Entry 8HSR (electron microscopy, 4.00 A resolution); this record covers chains C and D of the 14 polymer chains in the assembly.

Chain C (and D):
Name: Transcription termination factor Rho
Source organism: Thermus thermophilus HB8
Notes: chain D of this document is another copy of the same molecule, construct and numbering; everything in this record applies to it too
UniProtKB: Q5SJE9 (Q5SJE9_THET8); numbering as in UniProt (aligned over 1-426)
Amino-acid sequence (428 residues; numbered -1 to 426; the number before each row is that of its first residue; numbers below 1 keep their minus sign (Gly-1 is residue -1)):
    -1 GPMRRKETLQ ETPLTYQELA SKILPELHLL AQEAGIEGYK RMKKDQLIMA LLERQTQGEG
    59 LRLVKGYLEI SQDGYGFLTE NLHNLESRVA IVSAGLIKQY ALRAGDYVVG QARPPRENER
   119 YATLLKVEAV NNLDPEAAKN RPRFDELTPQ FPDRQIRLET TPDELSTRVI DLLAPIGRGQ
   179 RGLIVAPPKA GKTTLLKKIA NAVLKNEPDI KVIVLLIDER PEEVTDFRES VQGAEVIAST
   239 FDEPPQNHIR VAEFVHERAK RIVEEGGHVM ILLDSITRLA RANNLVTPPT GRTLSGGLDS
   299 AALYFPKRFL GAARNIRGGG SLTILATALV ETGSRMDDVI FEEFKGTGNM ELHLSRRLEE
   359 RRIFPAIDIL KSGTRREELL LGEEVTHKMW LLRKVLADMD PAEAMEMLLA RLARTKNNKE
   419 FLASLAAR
Not modelled in the structure: -1 to 59 (chain D: -1 to 59, 421-426)
Differences from the reference sequence: expression tag (-1 to 0)
Ion coordination: Mg2+: Thr191, Glu217 (together with ADP)
Ligand contacts:
  - ADP (adenosine-5'-diphosphate): Pro186, Lys187, Ala188, Gly189, Lys190, Thr191, Thr192, Leu193, Lys196, Glu217, Arg218, Glu221, Asp272, Leu327, Phe362
  - beryllium trifluoride (BEF): Asp216, Glu217, Arg218, Glu221, Asp272, Ser273, Arg276
Reported in the primary citation:
  - conformationally variable residues (order/disorder transition): Asn415 to Arg426

Interface between chain C and chain D:
Contacting residue pairs - 43 pairs, chain C then chain D:
  Lys187(C) - Lys343(D)
  Lys187(C) - Met348(D)
  Lys187(C) - Glu349(D)
  Lys187(C) - Arg373(D)
  Lys195(C) - Arg374(D)
  Arg218(C) - Arg179(D)
  Arg218(C) - Lys343(D)  hydrogen bond (side chain-backbone)
  Arg218(C) - Gly344(D)  hydrogen bond (side chain-backbone)
  Arg218(C) - Thr345(D)  hydrogen bond (side chain-backbone)
  Arg218(C) - Gly346(D)
  Arg218(C) - Arg373(D)
  Glu220(C) - Pro147(D)
  Glu220(C) - Arg179(D)  salt bridge
  Glu220(C) - Asn347(D)  hydrogen bond
  Glu221(C) - Arg373(D)  salt bridge
  Thr223(C) - Pro147(D)  hydrogen bond (side chain-backbone)
  Asp224(C) - Phe149(D)
  Asp224(C) - Arg374(D)  salt bridge
  Glu227(C) - Gln148(D)  hydrogen bond
  Phe239(C) - Tyr302(D)
  Phe239(C) - Lys305(D)
  Phe239(C) - Gly309(D)
  Phe239(C) - Thr345(D)
  Asp240(C) - Tyr302(D)  hydrogen bond (backbone-side chain)
  Asp240(C) - Arg306(D)
  Asp240(C) - Arg312(D)  salt bridge
  Glu241(C) - Tyr302(D)
  Pro242(C) - Tyr302(D)
  Arg276(C) - Gly344(D)  hydrogen bond (side chain-backbone)
  Asn282(C) - Arg290(D)  hydrogen bond
  Leu283(C) - Ser298(D)
  Thr291(C) - Arg290(D)
  Gly295(C) - Arg290(D)  hydrogen bond (backbone-side chain)
  Leu296(C) - Arg290(D)  hydrogen bond (backbone-side chain)
  Asp297(C) - Arg290(D)  salt bridge
  Met334(C) - Leu292(D)  hydrophobic
  Met334(C) - Ser293(D)
  Arg354(C) - Glu340(D)  salt bridge
  Glu358(C) - Leu368(D)
  Glu358(C) - Lys369(D)  hydrogen bond (side chain-backbone)
  Arg360(C) - Trp388(D)
  Arg360(C) - Arg391(D)
  Arg360(C) - Lys392(D)
Interface residues without a listed pair, chain C (28 interface residues in all): Pro186, Pro219, Pro287, Arg290, Gly294
Interface residues without a listed pair, chain D (30 interface residues in all): Thr291, Gly371

In short:
28 residues of chain C face 30 of chain D across their interface; the contacts include 12 hydrogen bonds and 6
salt bridges. Polar pairs include Glu220(C)-Arg179(D), Glu221(C)-Arg373(D) and Asp224(C)-Arg374(D). Chain C
binds ADP and beryllium trifluoride. Thr191(C) and Glu217(C) form the Mg2+ site. The paper reports
conformational variability at Asn415(C).
Both chains are Transcription termination factor Rho (Thermus thermophilus HB8). Entry 8HSR (Thermus
thermophilus Rho-engaged RNAP elongation complex (composite structure)) was determined by electron microscopy
(same publication as 8HSG, 8HSH, 8HSJ and 8HSL).
